8TW2 - chains AK and AL of the 240 polymer chains in the assembly; structure by electron microscopy, 3.39 A resolution.

# Chain AK (and AL)
Name: Coat protein
Source organism: Acinetobacter phage AP205
Notes: chain AL of this document is another copy of the same molecule, construct and numbering; everything in this record applies to it too
Reference sequence: Q9AZ42 (Q9AZ42_9VIRU); residues 1-129 here correspond to UniProt positions 2-130 (UniProt number = residue number + 1)
Sequence (129 residues; numbered 1 to 129; the number before each row is that of its first residue):
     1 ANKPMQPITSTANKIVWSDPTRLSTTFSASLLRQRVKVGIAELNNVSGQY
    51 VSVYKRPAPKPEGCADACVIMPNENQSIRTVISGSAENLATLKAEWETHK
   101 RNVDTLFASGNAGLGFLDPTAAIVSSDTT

# Interface between chain AK and chain AL
Pairs across the interface (161):
  Ala1(AK) with Thr128(AL); Thr129(AL), hydrogen bond (backbone-backbone)
  Asn2(AK) with Arg101(AL); Val124(AL); Ser125(AL); Asp127(AL); Thr128(AL), hydrogen bond
  Lys3(AK) with Val124(AL); Ser125(AL), hydrogen bond (backbone-backbone); Asp127(AL), hydrogen bond (backbone-backbone); Thr128(AL); Thr129(AL), hydrogen bond
  Pro4(AK) with Ile123(AL)
  Met5(AK) with Ile123(AL), hydrogen bond (backbone-backbone); Val124(AL); Ser125(AL), hydrogen bond (side chain-backbone)
  Pro7(AK) with Pro119(AL)
  Ala12(AK) with Leu117(AL)
  Asn13(AK) with Leu117(AL)
  Ile15(AK) with Leu117(AL), hydrophobic
  Trp17(AK) with Asp118(AL); Ala121(AL); Ile123(AL)
  Arg22(AK) with Asp127(AL)
  Thr25(AK) with Ser125(AL)
  Phe27(AK) with Asn102(AL); Ile123(AL), hydrophobic
  Leu31(AK) with Ala112(AL); Gly115(AL); Leu117(AL), hydrophobic
  Arg33(AK) with Gly115(AL), hydrogen bond (side chain-backbone)
  Val38(AK) with Ala58(AL), hydrophobic; Pro72(AL)
  Ile40(AK) with Ala58(AL), hydrophobic
  Leu43(AK) with Glu74(AL)
  Val46(AK) with Gly113(AL)
  Tyr50(AK) with His99(AL); Val103(AL), hydrophobic; Ala112(AL)
  Ser52(AK) with His99(AL), hydrogen bond
  Tyr54(AK) with Glu95(AL); Ser126(AL); Asp127(AL), hydrogen bond
  Arg56(AK) with Asn88(AL); Thr91(AL), hydrogen bond; Glu95(AL), salt bridge; Ser126(AL)
  Pro57(AK) with Asn88(AL)
  Pro59(AK) with Glu87(AL)
  Pro72(AK) with Val38(AL), hydrophobic; Gly39(AL)
  Glu74(AK) with Gly84(AL); Ser85(AL), hydrogen bond; Asn88(AL), hydrogen bond
  Asn75(AK) with Ser83(AL)
  Gln76(AK) with Ser83(AL); Asn88(AL), hydrogen bond (side chain-backbone); Thr91(AL), hydrogen bond; Leu92(AL); Glu95(AL)
  Ser77(AK) with Val81(AL); Ile82(AL); Ser83(AL), hydrogen bond (backbone-backbone)
  Ile78(AK) with Val81(AL); Ile82(AL), hydrophobic; Glu95(AL); Trp96(AL), hydrophobic; His99(AL)
  Arg79(AK) with Arg79(AL); Thr80(AL); Val81(AL), hydrogen bond (backbone-backbone)
  Thr80(AK) with Arg79(AL); His99(AL), hydrogen bond
  Val81(AK) with Ser77(AL); Ile78(AL); Arg79(AL), hydrogen bond (backbone-backbone)
  Ile82(AK) with Ser77(AL); Ile78(AL), hydrophobic; Phe107(AL), hydrophobic
  Ser83(AK) with Gln76(AL); Ser77(AL), hydrogen bond (backbone-backbone)
  Gly84(AK) with Asn75(AL)
  Ser85(AK) with Glu74(AL), hydrogen bond
  Ala86(AK) with Leu114(AL)
  Glu87(AK) with Pro59(AL)
  Asn88(AK) with Pro57(AL); Pro59(AL); Glu74(AL), hydrogen bond; Gln76(AL)
  Leu89(AK) with Phe107(AL), hydrophobic; Gly113(AL); Leu114(AL), hydrophobic
  Thr91(AK) with Arg56(AL), hydrogen bond; Gln76(AL)
  Leu92(AK) with Gln76(AL)
  Lys93(AK) with Phe107(AL); Ala108(AL), hydrogen bond (side chain-backbone)
  Glu95(AK) with Tyr54(AL); Arg56(AL), salt bridge; Gln76(AL); Ile78(AL)
  Trp96(AK) with Ile78(AL), hydrophobic; Val103(AL), hydrophobic; Asp104(AL), hydrogen bond
  His99(AK) with Tyr50(AL); Ser52(AL); Ile78(AL); Thr80(AL), hydrogen bond
  Lys100(AK) with Lys100(AL); Asp104(AL), salt bridge
  Asn102(AK) with Phe27(AL)
  Val103(AK) with Trp96(AL), hydrophobic
  Asp104(AK) with Trp96(AL), hydrogen bond; Lys100(AL), salt bridge
  Phe107(AK) with Tyr50(AL); Leu89(AL), hydrophobic; Leu92(AL), hydrophobic; Lys93(AL); Trp96(AL)
  Ala108(AK) with Lys93(AL), hydrogen bond (backbone-side chain)
  Ala112(AK) with Leu31(AL); Tyr50(AL)
  Gly113(AK) with Val46(AL); Leu89(AL)
  Leu114(AK) with Val46(AL); Leu89(AL), hydrophobic
  Gly115(AK) with Leu31(AL); Arg33(AL), hydrogen bond (backbone-side chain)
  Leu117(AK) with Ala12(AL); Asn13(AL); Lys14(AL); Ile15(AL), hydrophobic; Leu31(AL), hydrophobic
  Asp118(AK) with Ile15(AL); Trp17(AL)
  Pro119(AK) with Pro7(AL); Ser10(AL); Ile15(AL); Trp17(AL)
  Ile123(AK) with Pro4(AL); Met5(AL), hydrogen bond (backbone-backbone); Trp17(AL); Phe27(AL), hydrophobic
  Val124(AK) with Asn2(AL); Lys3(AL); Pro4(AL), hydrophobic; Met5(AL)
  Ser125(AK) with Asn2(AL), hydrogen bond (backbone-side chain); Lys3(AL), hydrogen bond (backbone-backbone); Met5(AL); Asp19(AL)
  Asp127(AK) with Asn2(AL); Lys3(AL); Tyr54(AL), hydrogen bond; Arg56(AL), salt bridge
  Thr128(AK) with Ala1(AL), hydrogen bond (side chain-backbone); Asn2(AL); Lys3(AL), hydrogen bond (backbone-side chain)
  Thr129(AK) with Ala1(AL), hydrogen bond (side chain-backbone); Asn2(AL); Lys3(AL)
Also at the interface, not in a pair above, chain AK (76 interface residues in all): Ser10, Asp19, Ala58, Asn73, Thr98, Leu106, Phe116, Ala121, Ser126
Also at the interface, not in a pair above, chain AL (77 interface residues in all): Arg22, Ala29, Leu43, Met71, Ala86, Glu97, Leu106

# Summary
Chain AK and chain AL form an interface of 76 and 77 residues respectively, with 36 hydrogen bonds and 5 salt
bridges. Polar contacts include Arg56(AK)-Glu95(AL), Lys100(AK)-Asp104(AL) and Asp127(AK)-Arg56(AL).
Chain AK and chain AL are both Coat protein (Acinetobacter phage AP205); the structure, Acinetobacter phage
AP205 T=4 VLP, was determined by electron microscopy (same publication as 8TOB, 8TOC, 8TV9, 8TVA and 8TWC).
